6TQO - chains A and R of the 15 polymer chains in the assembly; structure by electron microscopy, 3.80 A resolution.

== Chain A ==
Molecule: Transcription termination/antitermination protein NusA
Source organism: Escherichia coli
UniProtKB: A0A4P8BVH6 (A0A4P8BVH6_ECOLX); numbering as in UniProt (aligned over 1-495)
Amino-acid sequence (497 residues; each row starts with the number of its first residue; numbers below 1 keep their minus sign (Gly-1 is residue -1)):
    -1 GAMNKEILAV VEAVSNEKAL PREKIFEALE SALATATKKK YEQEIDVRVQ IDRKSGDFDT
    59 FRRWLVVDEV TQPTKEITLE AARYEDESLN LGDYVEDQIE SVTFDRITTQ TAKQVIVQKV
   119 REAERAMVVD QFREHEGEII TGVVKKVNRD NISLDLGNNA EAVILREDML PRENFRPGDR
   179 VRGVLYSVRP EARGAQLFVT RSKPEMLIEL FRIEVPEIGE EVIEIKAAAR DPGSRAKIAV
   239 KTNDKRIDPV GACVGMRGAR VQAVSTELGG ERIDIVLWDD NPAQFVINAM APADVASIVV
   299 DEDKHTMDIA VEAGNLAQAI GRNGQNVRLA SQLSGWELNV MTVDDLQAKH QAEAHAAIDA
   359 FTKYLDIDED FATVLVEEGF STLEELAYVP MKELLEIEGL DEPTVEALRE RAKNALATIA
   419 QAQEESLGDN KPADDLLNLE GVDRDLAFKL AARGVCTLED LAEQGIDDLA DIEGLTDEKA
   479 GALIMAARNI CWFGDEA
Unresolved in the structure: -1 to 0
Sequence notes: expression tag (-1 to 0); conflict Ala358 (Thr in A0A4P8BVH6)

== Chain R ==
Molecule: rrnGnut RNA
Sequence (85 nucleotides; row label = number of the first residue in the row):
     1 GCCGCGCCGC UGAGAAAAAG CGAAGCGGCA CUGCUCUUUA ACAAUUUAUC AGACAAUCUG
    61 UGUGGGUGUA GACCUGGCGU GUGGC
Unresolved in the structure: 1-29, 53-55, 67-74
Bound ions: Mg2+: C85 (shared with 3 residues of chain Y)

== How chain A and chain R interact ==
Pairs across the interface (48):
  Arg164(A) - A56(R)  base contact
  Arg191(A) - U59(R)  salt bridge to the phosphate
  Pro214(A) - A40(R)  base contact
  Glu215(A) - A40(R)  hydrogen bond to the base
  Arg233(A) - A44(R)  hydrogen bond to the phosphate
  Arg233(A) - U45(R)  salt bridge to the phosphate
  Arg244(A) - U39(R)  hydrogen bond to the sugar
  Val248(A) - C42(R)  phosphate contact
  Gly249(A) - A40(R)  base contact
  Ala250(A) - A40(R)  base contact
  Val252(A) - C42(R)  sugar contact
  Gly253(A) - A41(R)  phosphate contact
  Gly253(A) - C42(R)  phosphate contact
  Met254(A) - A40(R)  hydrogen bond to the sugar
  Met254(A) - A41(R)  phosphate contact
  Met254(A) - C42(R)  phosphate contact
  Arg255(A) - C42(R)  hydrogen bond to the phosphate
  Arg258(A) - A40(R)  base contact
  Arg270(A) - A44(R)  phosphate contact
  Arg270(A) - U45(R)  salt bridge to the phosphate
  Ile271(A) - A43(R)  base contact
  Ile271(A) - A44(R)  hydrogen bond to the sugar
  Asp272(A) - A43(R)  base contact
  Asp272(A) - A44(R)  hydrogen bond to the sugar
  Ile273(A) - A43(R)  hydrogen bond to the base
  Ala289(A) - A44(R)  base contact
  Pro290(A) - U45(R)  base contact
  Leu314(A) - A48(R)  base contact
  Ala315(A) - U46(R)  phosphate contact
  Ala315(A) - U47(R)  phosphate contact
  Ala315(A) - A48(R)  hydrogen bond to the base
  Gln316(A) - U45(R)  hydrogen bond to the base
  Gln316(A) - U46(R)  base contact
  Ile318(A) - A48(R)  sugar contact
  Gly319(A) - A48(R)  phosphate contact
  Arg320(A) - U46(R)  sugar contact
  Arg320(A) - A48(R)  phosphate contact
  Asn321(A) - A48(R)  hydrogen bond to the phosphate
  Gly322(A) - A48(R)  sugar contact
  Val325(A) - A51(R)  base contact
  Arg326(A) - U49(R)  sugar contact
  Arg326(A) - A51(R)  base contact
  Arg326(A) - G52(R)  base contact
  Glu335(A) - C50(R)  hydrogen bond to the sugar
  Glu335(A) - A51(R)  base contact
  Leu336(A) - A51(R)  hydrogen bond to the base
  Asn337(A) - C50(R)  hydrogen bond to the base
  Val338(A) - U49(R)  base contact
Other interface residues (no listed pair), chain A (37 interface residues in all): Gly256, Val259, Ser329

== Summary ==
The interface between chain A and chain R involves 37 residues on one side and 16 on the other, with 14
hydrogen bonds and 3 salt bridges. Among the polar pairs are Glu215(A)-A40(R), Ile273(A)-A43(R) and
Ala315(A)-A48(R).
Chain A is Transcription termination/antitermination protein NusA (Escherichia coli) and chain R is rrnGnut
RNA; the structure, rrn anti-termination complex, was determined by electron microscopy together with 6TQN
from the same study.
